Entry 2W0F (X-ray diffraction, 2.40 A resolution); this record covers chains B and C of the 3 polymer chains in the assembly.

# Chain B
Molecule: Antibody fab fragment heavy chain
Organism: Mus musculus
Notes: antibody fragment or engineered binder
Amino-acid sequence (212 residues; row label = number of the first residue in the row):
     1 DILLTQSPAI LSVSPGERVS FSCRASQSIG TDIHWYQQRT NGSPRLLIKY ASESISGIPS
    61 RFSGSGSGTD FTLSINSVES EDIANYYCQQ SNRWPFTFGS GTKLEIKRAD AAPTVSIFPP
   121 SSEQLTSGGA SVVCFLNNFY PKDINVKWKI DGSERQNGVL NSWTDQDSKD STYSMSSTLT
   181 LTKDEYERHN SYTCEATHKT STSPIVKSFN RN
Disulfide bonds: C23-C88, C134-C194

# Chain C
Molecule: Voltage-gated potassium channel
Organism: Streptomyces lividans
UniProtKB: P0A334 (KCSA_STRLI); residue numbers follow UniProt; this construct covers 1-124
Amino-acid sequence (124 residues; row label = number of the first residue in the row):
     1 MPPMLSGLLA RLVKLLLGRH GSALHWRAAG AATVLLVIVL LAGSYLAVLA ERGAPGAQLI
    61 TYPRALWWSV ETATTVGYGD LYPVTLWGRC VAVVVMVAGI TSFGLVTAAL ATWFVGREQE
   121 RRGH
Disordered / not traced: 1-22
Construct notes: conflict C90 (Leu in P0A334)
Metal / ion sites: Co2+ near H124 (its only coordinating residue here)
Ligand contacts:
  - diacyl glycerol (DGA): L41, S44, Y45, Y62, P63, L66, W67, V70, L86, R89, V93
  - nonan-1-ol (F09): L46, L49, A50, W87, C90, V91, V94
  - N,N,N-trioctyloctan-1-aminium (HX0): L36, A73, T74, T75, G99, I100, S102, F103
UniProt features mapped onto this chain:
  - motif: T75 to D80 (Selectivity filter)
  - mutagenesis: E71 (E71A: Prevents channel inactivation)
What the authors report for this chain:
  - binding site for N,N,N-trioctyloctan-1-aminium: L36, A73, T74, T75, G99, I100, S102, F103
  - conformationally variable residues (side-chain flip): S102, F103

# Chain B / chain C interface
Pairs across the interface (17):
  D1(B) - P55(C)
  D32(B) - R64(C)  salt bridge
  Y50(B) - R64(C)
  S91(B) - I60(C)
  N92(B) - Q58(C)
  R93(B) - G56(C)  hydrogen bond (side chain-backbone)
  R93(B) - A57(C)
  R93(B) - Q58(C)  hydrogen bond
  R93(B) - I60(C)
  W94(B) - R52(C)
  W94(B) - G53(C)
  W94(B) - A54(C)
  W94(B) - P55(C)
  W94(B) - G56(C)  hydrogen bond (backbone-backbone)
  W94(B) - A57(C)  hydrogen bond (backbone-backbone)
  W94(B) - I60(C)
  F96(B) - I60(C)  hydrophobic

# In short
8 residues of chain B and 9 residues of chain C are in contact, with 4 hydrogen bonds and 1 salt bridge. Among
the polar pairs are D32(B)-R64(C), R93(B)-G56(C) and R93(B)-Q58(C). From the paper: a binding site for
N,N,N-trioctyloctan-1-aminium at L36(C), A73(C) and T74(C) among others; conformational variability at S102(C)
and F103(C).
Here chain B is Antibody fab fragment heavy chain (Mus musculus) and chain C is Voltage-gated potassium
channel (Streptomyces lividans). Entry 2W0F (Potassium Channel KcsA-Fab Complex with Tetraoctylammonium) was
determined by X-ray diffraction (same publication as 4UUJ and 2JK5).
